PDB entry 7BPA | electron microscopy, 3.30 A resolution | chains B and C of the 6 polymer chains in the assembly

== Chain B (and C) ==
Molecule: Transitional endoplasmic reticulum ATPase
Source organism: Homo sapiens
Notes: EC 3.6.4.6; chain C of this document is another copy of the same molecule, construct and numbering; everything in this record applies to it too
Reference sequence: P55072 (TERA_HUMAN); residues 1-806 here = UniProt positions 1-806
Chain sequence (806 residues; each row starts with the number of its first residue):
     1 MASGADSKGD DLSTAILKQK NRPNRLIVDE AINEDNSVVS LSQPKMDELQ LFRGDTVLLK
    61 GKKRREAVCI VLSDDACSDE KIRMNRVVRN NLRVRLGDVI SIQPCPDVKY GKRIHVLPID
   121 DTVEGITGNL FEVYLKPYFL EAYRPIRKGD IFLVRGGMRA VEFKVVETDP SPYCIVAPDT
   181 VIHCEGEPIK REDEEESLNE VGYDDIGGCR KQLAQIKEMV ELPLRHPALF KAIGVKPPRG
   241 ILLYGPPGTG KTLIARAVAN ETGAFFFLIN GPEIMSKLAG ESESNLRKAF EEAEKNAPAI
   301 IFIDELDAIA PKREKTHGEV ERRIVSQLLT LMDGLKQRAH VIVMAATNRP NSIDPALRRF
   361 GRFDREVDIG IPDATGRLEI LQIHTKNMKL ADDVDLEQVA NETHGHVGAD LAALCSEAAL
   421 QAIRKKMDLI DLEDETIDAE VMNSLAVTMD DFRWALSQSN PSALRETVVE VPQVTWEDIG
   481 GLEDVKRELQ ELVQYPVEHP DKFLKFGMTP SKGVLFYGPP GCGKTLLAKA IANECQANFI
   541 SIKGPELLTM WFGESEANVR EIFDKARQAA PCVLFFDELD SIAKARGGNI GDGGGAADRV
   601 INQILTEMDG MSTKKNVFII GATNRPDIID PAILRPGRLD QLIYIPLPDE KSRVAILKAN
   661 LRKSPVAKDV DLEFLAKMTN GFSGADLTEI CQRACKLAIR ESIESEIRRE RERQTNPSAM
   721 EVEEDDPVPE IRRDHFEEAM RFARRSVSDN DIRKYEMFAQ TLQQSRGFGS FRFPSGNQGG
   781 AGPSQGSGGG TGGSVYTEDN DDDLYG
Unresolved in the structure: 1-17, 716-722, 767-806
Differences from the reference sequence: engineered mutation Ala76 (Thr in P55072)
Residues lining bound ligands:
  - ADP (adenosine-5'-diphosphate): Asp205, Ile206, Gly207, Gly248, Thr249, Gly250, Lys251, Thr252, Leu253, Arg256, Ile380, His384, Gly408, Ala409
  - AMP-PNP (ANP; phosphoaminophosphonic acid-adenylate ester): Asp478, Ile479, Gly480, Pro520, Gly521, Cys522, Gly523, Lys524, Thr525, Leu526, Ile656, Asn660, Gly684, Ala685, Thr688
UniProt features mapped onto this chain:
  - region: Thr797 to Gly806 (Interaction with UBXN6)
  - motif: Asp802 to Gly806 (PIM motif)
  - binding site (ATP): Pro247 to Leu253, Asn348, His384, Gly521 to Leu526
  - modified residue: Ala2 (N-acetylalanine), Ser3 (Phosphoserine), Ser7 (Phosphoserine), Ser13 (Phosphoserine), Ser37 (Phosphoserine), Lys315 (N6,N6,N6-trimethyllysine), Thr436 (Phosphothreonine), Ser462 (Phosphoserine), Lys502 (N6-acetyllysine), Lys505 (N6-acetyllysine), Lys668 (N6-acetyllysine), Ser702 (Phosphoserine), Lys754 (N6-acetyllysine), Ser770 (Phosphoserine), Ser775 (Phosphoserine), Ser787 (Phosphoserine), Tyr805 (Phosphotyrosine)
  - cross-link (Glycyl lysine isopeptide (Lys-Gly)): Lys8 (interchain with G-Cter in SUMO2), Lys18 (interchain with G-Cter in SUMO2)
  - natural variant: Arg95 (R95G: In IBMPFD1), Gly97 (G97E: In CMT2Y), Ile126 (I126F: In IBMPFD1; uncertain significance), Arg155 (R155C: In IBMPFD1; R155H: In FTDALS6 and IBMPFD1; R155L: In IBMPFD1; R155P: In IBMPFD1; R155S: In IBMPFD1), Arg159 (R159G: In FTDALS6; R159H: In IBMPFD1), Ala160 (A160T: In IBMPFD1; uncertain significance), Glu185 (E185K: In CMT2Y), Arg191 (R191Q: In FTDALS6 and IBMPFD1), Leu198 (L198W: In IBMPFD1), Ala232 (A232E: In IBMPFD1), Ile254 (I254F: In IBMPFD1; uncertain significance), Ile369 (I369T: In IBMPFD1; uncertain significance), 2 further natural variant entries in UniProt
  - mutagenesis: Phe52 to Asp55 (Abolishes interaction with NPLOC4; when associated with A-110), Arg53 (R53A: Minor effect on affinity for ATP and ADP), Arg86 (R86A: Strongly increased affinity for ATP. Strongly reduced affinity for ADP), Tyr110 (Y110A: Abolishes interaction with NPLOC4; when associated with 52-A--A-55), Arg113 to His115 (Severely reduced binding to DERL1), Phe131 (F131R: Severely reduced binding to DERL1), Leu140 (L140D: Severely reduced binding to DERL1), Asp179 (D179R: No effect on binding to DERL1), His183 (H183W: Severely reduced binding to DERL1), Lys251 (K251Q: Impairs ERAD degradation of HMGCR and does not inhibit interaction with RHBDD1; when associated with Q-524), Glu305 (E305Q: Defect in ubiquitin-dependent protein degradation by the proteasome; when associated with Q-578), Lys312 (K312A: Does not affect methylation by VCPKMT), 8 further mutagenesis entries in UniProt
From the paper describing this entry:
  - mutagenesis - T76A: abolished localization
  - mutagenesis - T14A, T613A: unchanged binding to Plk1

== How chain B and chain C interact ==
Pairs across the interface (82):
  Glu124(B) with Lys231(C)
  Gly125(B) with Lys231(C); Ala232(C)
  Met158(B) with Gly234(C), hydrogen bond (backbone-backbone); Val235(C), hydrophobic
  Arg159(B) with Ala232(C)
  Gly248(B) with Phe360(C)
  Pro272(B) with Ser326(C)
  Glu273(B) with Thr330(C), hydrogen bond
  Met275(B) with Ser326(C)
  Ser276(B) with Arg323(C); Ser326(C); Gln327(C)
  Lys277(B) with Arg323(C), hydrogen bond (backbone-side chain)
  Leu278(B) with Arg323(C)
  His317(B) with His317(C), hydrogen bond
  Glu321(B) with Arg322(C), salt bridge
  Asn348(B) with Arg359(C)
  Ala409(B) with Phe360(C), hydrophobic
  Asp410(B) with Phe360(C)
  Ser416(B) with Val235(C); Lys236(C), hydrogen bond (side chain-backbone)
  Glu417(B) with Arg365(C), salt bridge
  Leu420(B) with Leu222(C), hydrophobic; Val235(C), hydrophobic
  Ile423(B) with Ile233(C), hydrophobic
  Arg424(B) with Glu218(C), hydrogen bond (side chain-backbone); Glu221(C)
  Asp428(B) with Leu222(C); His226(C), salt bridge
  Leu432(B) with Gly97(C); His226(C)
  Glu433(B) with Arg22(C), salt bridge; Arg25(C)
  Asp434(B) with Arg22(C), salt bridge
  Met442(B) with Leu229(C), hydrophobic; Ile233(C), hydrophobic
  Trp454(B) with Glu218(C)
  Ser459(B) with Arg365(C)
  Arg465(B) with Arg560(C); Glu607(C), salt bridge
  Pro545(B) with Asn602(C); Thr606(C)
  Leu548(B) with Asn602(C)
  Thr549(B) with Asn602(C); Gln603(C)
  Phe552(B) with Ala597(C); Asp598(C); Arg599(C)
  Glu578(B) with Arg635(C), salt bridge
  Lys584(B) with Gly595(C)
  Ala585(B) with Gly594(C); Gly595(C), hydrogen bond (backbone-backbone)
  Gly587(B) with Gly593(C); Gly594(C); Gly595(C)
  Gly591(B) with Gly593(C)
  Asp592(B) with Gly593(C); Gly594(C)
  Ser664(B) with Phe506(C); Met508(C)
  Cys691(B) with Met508(C), hydrophobic
  Gln692(B) with Met508(C), hydrogen bond
  Cys695(B) with Met508(C), hydrophobic
  Lys696(B) with Phe503(C); Met508(C); Thr509(C), hydrogen bond (side chain-backbone)
  Ile699(B) with Lys502(C); Phe503(C), hydrophobic
  Arg700(B) with Glu491(C)
  Ser702(B) with Lys502(C), hydrogen bond
  Ile703(B) with Tyr495(C), hydrophobic; Lys502(C)
  Pro729(B) with Lys505(C); Phe506(C)
  Arg744(B) with Leu762(C); Gln763(C); Gln764(C); Arg766(C)
  Arg745(B) with Gln764(C), hydrogen bond (backbone-backbone)
  Ser746(B) with Ser765(C); Arg766(C)
Interface residues without a listed pair, chain B (68 interface residues in all): Gly157, Pro247, Glu305, Gly318, Leu429, Ile437, Ser457, Gln458, Ser462, Gly553, Arg586, Pro665, Ala698, Glu730, Ile731, Ala743
Interface residues without a listed pair, chain C (61 interface residues in all): Asn21, Ile27, Val99, Phe230, Pro237, Pro238, Leu329, Arg362, His499, Pro510, Arg567, Lys615, Arg638

== Summary ==
68 residues of chain B and 61 residues of chain C are in contact; the contacts include 11 hydrogen bonds and 7
salt bridges. Polar contacts include Glu321(B)-Arg322(C), Glu417(B)-Arg365(C) and Asp428(B)-His226(C). The
paper reports that T76A of chain B abolishes localization; T14A and T613A of chain B leave binding to Plk1
unchanged.
Both chains are Transitional endoplasmic reticulum ATPase (Homo sapiens). Entry 7BPA (Human AAA+ ATPase VCP
mutant - T76A, AMP-PNP-bound form, Conformation I) was determined by electron microscopy, deposited together
with 7BP8, 7BP9 and 7BPB.
